PDB entry 5ZD4 | X-ray diffraction, 2.17 A resolution | chains C and D of the 4 polymer chains in the assembly

# Chain C (and D)
Name: Maltose-binding periplasmic protein, Protein BRASSINAZOLE-RESISTANT 1
Organism: Escherichia coli O157:H7
Notes: chain D of this document is another copy of the same molecule, construct and numbering; everything in this record applies to it too
UniProtKB: chimeric construct of P0AEY0, Q8S307: residues -367 to -2 from P0AEY0 (MALE_ECO57) positions 27-392 (UniProt number = residue number + 394); residues 21-104 from Q8S307 positions 21-104 (same numbers)
Chain sequence (453 residues; numbered -368 to 104; 20 numbers in that range are skipped by the numbering (no residue carries them; nothing is unmodelled there); the number before each row is that of its first residue; numbers below 1 keep their minus sign (Met-368 is residue -368)):
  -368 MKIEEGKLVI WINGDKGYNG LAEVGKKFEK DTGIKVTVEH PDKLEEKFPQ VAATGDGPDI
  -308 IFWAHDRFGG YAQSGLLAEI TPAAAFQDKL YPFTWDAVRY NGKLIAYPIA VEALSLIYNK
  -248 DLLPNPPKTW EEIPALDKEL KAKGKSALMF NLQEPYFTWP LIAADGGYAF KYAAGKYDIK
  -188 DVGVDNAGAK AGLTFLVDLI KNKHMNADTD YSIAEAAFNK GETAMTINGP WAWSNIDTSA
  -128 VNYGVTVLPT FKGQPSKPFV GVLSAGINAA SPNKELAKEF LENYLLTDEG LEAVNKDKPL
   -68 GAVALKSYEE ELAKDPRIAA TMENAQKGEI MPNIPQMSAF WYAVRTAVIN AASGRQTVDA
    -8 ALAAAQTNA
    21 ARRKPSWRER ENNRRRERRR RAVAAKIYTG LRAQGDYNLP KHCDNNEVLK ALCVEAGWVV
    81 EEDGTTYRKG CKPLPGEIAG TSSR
Unresolved in the structure: -368, 89-104 (chain D: -368 to -361, -340 to -332, -291 to -283, 89-104)
Construct notes: expression tag (-368); engineered mutation Ala-286 (Asp108 in P0AEY0), Ala-285 (Lys109 in P0AEY0), Ala-196 (Glu198 in P0AEY0), Ala-195 (Asn199 in P0AEY0), Ala-129 (Lys265 in P0AEY0), Ala-9 (Glu385 in P0AEY0), Ala-6 (Lys388 in P0AEY0), Ala-5 (Asp389 in P0AEY0); linker (-1 to 0)

# How chain C and chain D interact
Pairs across the interface (68; chain C residue first):
  Glu-365(C) - Lys-166(D)  salt bridge
  Asn-350(C) - Lys-149(D)  hydrogen bond
  Glu-330(C) - Ile-156(D)
  His-329(C) - Ser-157(D)  hydrogen bond
  Asp-327(C) - Asp-327(D)
  Ser-157(C) - His-329(D)
  Ile-156(C) - Glu-330(D)
  Arg40(C) - Asp64(D)  salt bridge
  Arg40(C) - Asn66(D)  hydrogen bond (backbone-side chain)
  Val43(C) - Asn66(D)
  Val43(C) - Asp83(D)
  Val43(C) - Gly84(D)
  Ala44(C) - Asn66(D)
  Lys46(C) - Asp83(D)
  Lys46(C) - Gly84(D)
  Lys46(C) - Thr85(D)
  Ile47(C) - Leu69(D)  hydrophobic
  Ile47(C) - Cys73(D)  hydrophobic
  Ile47(C) - Gly84(D)  hydrogen bond (backbone-backbone)
  Ile47(C) - Thr86(D)
  Tyr48(C) - Tyr48(D)  hydrogen bond
  Tyr48(C) - Leu69(D)
  Gly50(C) - Trp78(D)
  Gly50(C) - Thr86(D)
  Leu51(C) - Trp78(D)
  Gln54(C) - Trp78(D)
  Gln54(C) - Tyr87(D)
  Gln54(C) - Arg88(D)  hydrogen bond (backbone-side chain)
  Gly55(C) - Trp78(D)
  Gly55(C) - Arg88(D)  hydrogen bond (backbone-side chain)
  Tyr57(C) - Trp78(D)  hydrogen bond
  Asp64(C) - Arg40(D)  salt bridge
  Asn66(C) - Arg40(D)  hydrogen bond (side chain-backbone)
  Asn66(C) - Val43(D)
  Asn66(C) - Ala44(D)
  Leu69(C) - Ile47(D)  hydrophobic
  Leu69(C) - Tyr48(D)
  Leu69(C) - Leu69(D)  hydrophobic
  Leu69(C) - Leu72(D)  hydrophobic
  Leu72(C) - Leu69(D)  hydrophobic
  Leu72(C) - Leu72(D)  hydrophobic
  Leu72(C) - Cys73(D)  hydrophobic
  Leu72(C) - Ala76(D)  hydrophobic
  Cys73(C) - Ile47(D)  hydrophobic
  Cys73(C) - Leu72(D)  hydrophobic
  Glu75(C) - Ala76(D)
  Glu75(C) - Trp78(D)  hydrogen bond
  Glu75(C) - Arg88(D)  salt bridge
  Ala76(C) - Leu72(D)  hydrophobic
  Ala76(C) - Glu75(D)
  Trp78(C) - Gly50(D)
  Trp78(C) - Leu51(D)
  Trp78(C) - Gln54(D)
  Trp78(C) - Gly55(D)
  Trp78(C) - Tyr57(D)
  Trp78(C) - Glu75(D)  hydrogen bond
  Asp83(C) - Val43(D)
  Asp83(C) - Lys46(D)  hydrogen bond (backbone-side chain)
  Gly84(C) - Val43(D)
  Gly84(C) - Lys46(D)
  Gly84(C) - Ile47(D)  hydrogen bond (backbone-backbone)
  Thr85(C) - Lys46(D)
  Thr86(C) - Ile47(D)
  Thr86(C) - Gly50(D)
  Tyr87(C) - Gln54(D)
  Arg88(C) - Gln54(D)  hydrogen bond (side chain-backbone)
  Arg88(C) - Gly55(D)  hydrogen bond (side chain-backbone)
  Arg88(C) - Glu75(D)  salt bridge
Interface residues without a listed pair, chain C (38 interface residues in all): Lys-334, Lys-149, Ala42, Lys70, Val80, Glu82
Interface residues without a listed pair, chain D (39 interface residues in all): Lys-343, Asp-161, Glu-147, Ala42, Lys70, Val80, Glu82

# In short
38 residues of chain C face 39 of chain D across their interface, with 15 hydrogen bonds and 5 salt bridges.
Polar contacts include Glu-365(C)-Lys-166(D), Arg40(C)-Asp64(D) and Glu75(C)-Arg88(D).
Chain C and chain D are both Maltose-binding periplasmic protein, Protein BRASSINAZOLE-RESISTANT 1
(Escherichia coli O157:H7); the structure, Crystal structure of MBP-fused BIL1/BZR1 in complex with
double-stranded DNA, was determined by X-ray diffraction.
